PDB entry 4C3V | X-ray diffraction, 2.26 A resolution | chain A

# Chain A
Protein: Subtilisin carlsberg
Source organism: Bacillus licheniformis
Notes: EC 3.4.21.62
UniProtKB: P00780 (SUBT_BACLI); the author numbering skips numbers that UniProt does not, so the offset changes along the chain: 1-55 = UniProt 106-160; 57-275 = UniProt 161-379
Amino-acid sequence (274 residues; row label = number of the first residue in the row; note: 1 number in that range is skipped by the numbering (no residue carries it; nothing is unmodelled there)):
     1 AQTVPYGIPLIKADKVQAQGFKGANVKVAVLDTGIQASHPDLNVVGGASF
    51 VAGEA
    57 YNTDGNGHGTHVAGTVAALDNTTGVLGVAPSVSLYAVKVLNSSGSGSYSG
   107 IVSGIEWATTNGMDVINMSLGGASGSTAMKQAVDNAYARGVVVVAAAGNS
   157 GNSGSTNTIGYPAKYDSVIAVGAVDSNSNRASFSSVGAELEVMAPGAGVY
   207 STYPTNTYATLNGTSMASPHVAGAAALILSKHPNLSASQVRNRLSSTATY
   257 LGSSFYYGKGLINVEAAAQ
Sequence notes: variant Ser103 (Thr207 in P00780), Ala129 (Pro233 in P00780), Asn158 (Ser262 in P00780), Ser161 (Asn265 in P00780), Asn212 (Ser316 in P00780)
Swiss-Prot annotation at these positions:
  - active site (Charge relay system): Asp32, His64, Ser221
  - binding site (Ca(2+)): Gln2, Asp41, Leu75, Asn77, Thr79, Val81, Ala169, Tyr171, Val174
Metal / ion sites: Ca2+: Gln2, Asp41, Leu75, Asn77, Thr79, Val81; Na+ site 1: Ala37, His39, Leu42; Na+ site 2: Ala169, Tyr171, Val174

# In short
Gln2, Asp41, Leu75, Asn77, Thr79 and Val81 coordinate Ca2+. The Na+ site 1 is built by Ala37, His39 and Leu42.
UniProt lists 3 active-site residues and 9 Ca2+-binding residues.
Chain A is Subtilisin carlsberg (Bacillus licheniformis); the structure, Extensive counter-ion interactions
with subtilisin in aqueous medium, no Cs soak, was determined by X-ray diffraction (same publication as 4C3U).
